Entry 8U3D (electron microscopy, 2.83 A resolution); this record covers chain A.

[Chain A]
Molecule: Sialin
Organism: Homo sapiens
UniProtKB: Q9NRA2 (S17A5_HUMAN); residue numbers follow UniProt; this construct covers 2-495
Chain sequence (503 residues; row label = number of the first residue in the row; numbers below 1 keep their minus sign (Met-7 is residue -7)):
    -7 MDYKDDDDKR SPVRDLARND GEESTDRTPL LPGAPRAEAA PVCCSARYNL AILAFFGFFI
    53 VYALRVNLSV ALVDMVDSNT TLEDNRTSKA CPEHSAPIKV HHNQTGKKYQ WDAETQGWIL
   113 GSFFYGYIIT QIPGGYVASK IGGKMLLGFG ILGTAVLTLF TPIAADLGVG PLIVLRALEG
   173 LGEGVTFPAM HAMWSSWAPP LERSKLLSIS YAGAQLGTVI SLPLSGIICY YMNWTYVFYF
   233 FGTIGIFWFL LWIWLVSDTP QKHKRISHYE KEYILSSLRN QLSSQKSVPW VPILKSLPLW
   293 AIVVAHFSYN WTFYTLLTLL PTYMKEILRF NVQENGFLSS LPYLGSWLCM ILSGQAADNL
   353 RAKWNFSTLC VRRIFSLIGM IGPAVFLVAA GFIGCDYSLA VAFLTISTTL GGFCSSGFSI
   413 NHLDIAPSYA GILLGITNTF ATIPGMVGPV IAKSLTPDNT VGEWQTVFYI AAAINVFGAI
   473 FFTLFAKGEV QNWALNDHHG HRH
Unresolved in the structure: -7 to 35, 71-96, 489-495
Differences from the reference sequence: initiating methionine (-7); expression tag (-6 to 1)
Curated features (UniProtKB/Swiss-Prot):
  - motif: Leu22, Leu23 (Dileucine internalization motif)
  - modified residue: Ser3 (Phosphoserine)
  - glycosylation (N-linked (GlcNAc...) asparagine): Asn71, Asn77, Asn95
  - natural variant: Arg39 (R39C: In SD), Lys136 (K136E: In SD), His183 (H183R: In ISSD), Ser268 to Asn272 (deletion: In ISSD), Gly328 (G328E: In ISSD), Pro334 (P334R: In ISSD), Gly371 (G371V: In ISSD)
  - mutagenesis: Leu22 to Leu23 (Targeted to plasma membrane; Targeted to plasma membrane; sialic acid uptake strongly activated at acidic pH), Leu198 to Leu199 (Localizes in vesicular structures mainly concentrated in the perinuclear region), Ile266 to Leu267 (Localizes in vesicular structures mainly concentrated in the perinuclear region)
From the paper describing this entry:
  - contacts within the chain: Arg39-Glu262 (salt bridge), Arg57-Arg168 (backbone contact), Val58-Leu309, Ser61-Leu309, Phe116-Tyr306 (pi stacking), Gln123-Thr434, Lys136-Val248 (backbone contact), Leu309-Tyr335
  - disease-associated variants - R39C, K136E: decreased stability (proposed by the authors, not directly observed)

[Summary]
UniProt lists 6 mutagenesis sites. The paper reports that R39C and K136E reduce stability; contacts within the
chain involving Arg39, Glu262 and Arg57 among others.
Chain A is Sialin (Homo sapiens); the structure, Structure of Apo Sialin at pH7.5, was determined by electron
microscopy together with 8U3E, 8U3F, 8U3G, 8U3H and 9AYB from the same study.
